PDB entry 9DMS | electron microscopy, 1.92 A resolution | chains C and B of the 7 polymer chains in the assembly

== Chain C ==
Protein: Acetylcholine receptor subunit alpha
From: Homo sapiens
Reference sequence: P02708 (ACHA_HUMAN); residues -19 to 437 here correspond to UniProt positions 1-457 (UniProt number = residue number + 20)
Chain sequence (457 residues; row label = number of the first residue in the row; numbers below 1 keep their minus sign (Met-19 is residue -19)):
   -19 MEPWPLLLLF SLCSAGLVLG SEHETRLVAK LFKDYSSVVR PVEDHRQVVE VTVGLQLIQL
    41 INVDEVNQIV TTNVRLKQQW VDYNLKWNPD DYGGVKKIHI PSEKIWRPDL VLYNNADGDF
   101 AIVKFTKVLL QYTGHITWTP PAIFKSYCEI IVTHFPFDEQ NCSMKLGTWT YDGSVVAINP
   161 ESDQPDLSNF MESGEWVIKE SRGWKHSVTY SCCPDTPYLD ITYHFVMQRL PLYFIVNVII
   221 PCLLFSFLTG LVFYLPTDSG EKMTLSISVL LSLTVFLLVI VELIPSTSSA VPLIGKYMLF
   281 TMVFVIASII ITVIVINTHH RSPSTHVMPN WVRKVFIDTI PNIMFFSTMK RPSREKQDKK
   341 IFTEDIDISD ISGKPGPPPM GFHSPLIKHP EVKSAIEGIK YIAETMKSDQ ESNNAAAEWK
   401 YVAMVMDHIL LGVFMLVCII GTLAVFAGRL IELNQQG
Disordered / not traced: -19 to 0, 331-365, 437
Disulfide bonds: Cys128-Cys142
Glycans and other covalent adducts: glycan linked to Asn141
UniProt features mapped onto this chain:
  - glycosylation: Asn141 (N-linked (GlcNAc...) asparagine)

== Chain B ==
Protein: Acetylcholine receptor subunit epsilon
From: Homo sapiens
Reference sequence: Q04844 (ACHE_HUMAN); residues -19 to 473 here correspond to UniProt positions 1-493 (UniProt number = residue number + 20)
Chain sequence (493 residues; numbered -19 to 473; the number before each row is that of its first residue; numbers below 1 keep their minus sign (Met-19 is residue -19)):
   -19 MARAPLGVLL LLGLLGRGVG KNEELRLYHH LFNNYDPGSR PVREPEDTVT ISLKVTLTNL
    41 ISLNEKEETL TTSVWIGIDW QDYRLNYSKD DFGGIETLRV PSELVWLPEI VLENNIDGQF
   101 GVAYDANVLV YEGGSVTWLP PAIYRSVCAV EVTYFPFDWQ NCSLIFRSQT YNAEEVEFTF
   161 AVDNDGKTIN KIDIDTEAYT ENGEWAIDFC PGVIRRHHGG ATDGPGETDV IYSLIIRRKP
   221 LFYVINIIVP CVLISGLVLL AYFLPAQAGG QKCTVSINVL LAQTVFLFLI AQKIPETSLS
   281 VPLLGRFLIF VMVVATLIVM NCVIVLNVSQ RTPTTHAMSP RLRHVLLELL PRLLGSPPPP
   341 EAPRAASPPR RASSVGLLLR AEELILKKPR SELVFEGQRH RQGTWTAAFC QSLGAAAPEV
   401 RCCVDAVNFV AESTRDQEAT GEEVSDWVRM GNALDNICFW AALVLFSVGS SLIFLGAYFN
   461 RVPDLPYAPC IQP
Disordered / not traced: -19 to 0, 335-396
Disulfide bonds: Cys128-Cys142, Cys190-Cys470
Glycans and other covalent adducts: N-acetylglucosamine (NAG) linked to Asn66, Asn141
UniProt features mapped onto this chain:
  - glycosylation (N-linked (GlcNAc...) asparagine): Asn66, Asn141

== How chain C and chain B interact ==
Pairs across the interface (101; chain C residue first):
  Ser1(C) with Ser19(B); Arg20(B), hydrogen bond (backbone-backbone); Val22(B), hydrogen bond (side chain-backbone)
  Glu4(C) with Gly18(B); Ser19(B)
  Thr5(C) with Asp16(B), hydrogen bond; Ser19(B), hydrogen bond
  Gln39(C) with Ile96(B); Val127(B)
  Arg55(C) with Glu93(B), salt bridge; Phe100(B)
  Gly73(C) with Pro25(B)
  Val75(C) with Pro25(B), hydrophobic
  Lys77(C) with Asn152(B); Glu155(B)
  His79(C) with Thr150(B); Tyr151(B); Glu155(B), salt bridge
  Lys104(C) with Gly98(B), hydrogen bond (side chain-backbone)
  Thr106(C) with Gln149(B)
  Lys107(C) with Glu89(B), salt bridge
  Pro121(C) with Phe100(B), hydrophobic
  Ile123(C) with Ile96(B); Asp97(B); Gly98(B)
  Glu172(C) with Leu279(B)
  Gly174(C) with Thr277(B); Ser278(B), hydrogen bond (backbone-backbone); Leu279(B)
  Glu175(C) with Glu276(B)
  Leu210(C) with Ser278(B), hydrogen bond (backbone-side chain); Leu279(B), hydrophobic
  Leu212(C) with Ser278(B); Ser280(B); Val281(B), hydrophobic
  Tyr213(C) with Ile274(B), hydrophobic; Pro275(B); Glu276(B); Thr277(B); Ser278(B), hydrogen bond (backbone-side chain)
  Val216(C) with Val281(B), hydrophobic; Ile289(B)
  Asn217(C) with Leu267(B); Ile274(B)
  Ile220(C) with Ile289(B), hydrophobic
  Pro221(C) with Leu267(B), hydrophobic
  Leu224(C) with Thr296(B)
  Phe225(C) with Thr264(B)
  Phe227(C) with Thr296(B); Met300(B), hydrophobic
  Leu228(C) with Leu260(B), hydrophobic; Thr296(B); Val299(B), hydrophobic
  Leu231(C) with Met300(B), hydrophobic; Val303(B)
  Tyr234(C) with Val303(B), hydrophobic; Asn307(B), hydrogen bond (backbone-side chain); Arg311(B)
  Leu235(C) with Val303(B); Leu306(B), hydrophobic
  Pro236(C) with Leu306(B); Asn307(B)
  Asp238(C) with Ala248(B); Gln310(B)
  Ser239(C) with Ala248(B); Gln310(B), hydrogen bond (backbone-side chain)
  Glu241(C) with Gln251(B); Lys252(B), hydrogen bond (side chain-backbone); Cys253(B), hydrogen bond (side chain-backbone); Thr254(B), hydrogen bond
  Thr244(C) with Thr254(B)
  Leu245(C) with Ile257(B), hydrophobic; Val299(B), hydrophobic
  Ser248(C) with Ile257(B); Asn258(B)
  Val249(C) with Ile257(B), hydrophobic
  Leu251(C) with Leu261(B)
  Ser252(C) with Leu261(B); Thr264(B)
  Phe256(C) with Thr264(B); Leu267(B), hydrophobic
  Leu258(C) with Phe268(B), hydrophobic
  Val259(C) with Phe268(B), hydrophobic
  Glu262(C) with Phe268(B); Ala271(B)
  Ser327(C) with Ala317(B)
  Met329(C) with Pro313(B); Thr314(B); Thr315(B), hydrogen bond (backbone-backbone)
  Ile376(C) with Glu399(B); Cys403(B), hydrophobic
  Ile379(C) with Ala406(B), hydrophobic
  Lys380(C) with Cys402(B)
  Ala383(C) with Ala406(B), hydrophobic; Phe409(B)
  Met386(C) with Val410(B), hydrophobic; Ser413(B)
  Lys387(C) with Phe409(B)
  Gln390(C) with Phe409(B); Ser413(B), hydrogen bond
  Met404(C) with His316(B)
Also at the interface, not in a pair above, chain C (65 interface residues in all): Ile41, Asn53, Met171, Ser173, Pro211, Val255, Thr328, Ile382, Ala397, Tyr401
Also at the interface, not in a pair above, chain B (72 interface residues in all): Tyr63, Arg64, Asn94, Asn95, Gln99, Gln247, Val265, Gln272, Met292, Val293, Ile304, Val407

== Summary ==
Chain C and chain B form an interface of 65 and 72 residues respectively; the contacts include 15 hydrogen
bonds and 3 salt bridges. Polar contacts include Arg55(C)-Glu93(B), His79(C)-Glu155(B) and Lys107(C)-Glu89(B).
Covalently linked N-acetylglucosamine: at Asn66(B) and Asn141(B).
Chain C is Acetylcholine receptor subunit alpha and chain B is Acetylcholine receptor subunit epsilon, both
from Homo sapiens; the structure, Human muscle nAChR with fab6-bound, was determined by electron microscopy,
deposited together with 9DMG, 9DMH, 9DMJ, 9DMK, 9DML, 9DMQ and 9DMT.
